Entry 3HC6 (X-ray diffraction, 3.20 A resolution); this record covers chains A and B.

Chain A:
Name: Bile acid receptor
Organism: Homo sapiens
Notes: fragment: Ligand Binding Domain
UniProt: Q96RI1 (NR1H4_HUMAN); residues 243-472 here correspond to UniProt positions 257-486 (UniProt number = residue number + 14)
Sequence (232 residues; row label = number of the first residue in the row):
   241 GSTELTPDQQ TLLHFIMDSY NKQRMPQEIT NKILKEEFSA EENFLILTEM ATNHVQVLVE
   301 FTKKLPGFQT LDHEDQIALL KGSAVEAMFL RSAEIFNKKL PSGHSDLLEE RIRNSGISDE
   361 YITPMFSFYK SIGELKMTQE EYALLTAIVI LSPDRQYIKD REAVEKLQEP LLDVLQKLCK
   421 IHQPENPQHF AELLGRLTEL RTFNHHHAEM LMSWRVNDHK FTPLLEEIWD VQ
Unresolved in the structure: 241-242
Construct notes: expression tag (241-242); conflict Glu432 (Cys446 in Q96RI1), Glu466 (Cys480 in Q96RI1)
Small-molecule neighbours: 088 (3-[(5-{[3-(2,6-dichlorophenyl)-5-(1-methylethyl)isoxazol-4-yl]methoxy}-1H-indol-1-yl)methyl]benzoic acid): Arg264, Met265, Thr270, Phe284, Leu287, Thr288, Met290, Ala291, His294, Val325, Met328, Phe329, Arg331, Ser332, Ile335, Ser342, Leu348, Ile352, Ile357, Met365, Tyr369, His447, Trp454, Phe461, Leu465, Trp469
Curated features (UniProtKB/Swiss-Prot):
  - binding site (chenodeoxycholate): Arg331, Tyr361, Tyr369, His447
  - modified residue: Thr442 (Phosphothreonine)
  - cross-link: Lys275 (Glycyl lysine isopeptide (Lys-Gly) (interchain with G-Cter in SUMO1))

Chain B:
Name: Nuclear receptor coactivator 1
Notes: fragment: LXXLL Motif
UniProt: Q15788 (NCOA1_HUMAN); numbering as in UniProt (aligned over 741-761)
Sequence (21 residues; row label = number of the first residue in the row):
   741 KESKDHQLLR YLLDKDEKDL R
Unresolved in the structure: 741-744, 756-761
Curated features (UniProtKB/Swiss-Prot):
  - motif: Leu749 to Leu753 (LXXLL motif 5)

Chain A / chain B interface:
Residue-residue contacts - 14 pairs, chain A then chain B:
  Val299(A) - Leu752(B)
  Phe308(A) - Leu753(B)  hydrophobic
  Ile317(A) - His746(B)
  Ile317(A) - Leu753(B)  hydrophobic
  Leu320(A) - Leu753(B)  hydrophobic
  Lys321(A) - Leu749(B)
  Pro463(A) - Leu748(B)  hydrophobic
  Leu464(A) - Leu748(B)
  Leu464(A) - Leu749(B)  hydrophobic
  Leu464(A) - Leu752(B)  hydrophobic
  Glu467(A) - His746(B)
  Glu467(A) - Gln747(B)
  Glu467(A) - Leu748(B)  hydrogen bond (side chain-backbone)
  Glu467(A) - Leu749(B)  hydrogen bond (side chain-backbone)
Also at the interface, not in a pair above, chain A (11 interface residues in all): His313, Gln316, Ile468
Also at the interface, not in a pair above, chain B (9 interface residues in all): Asp745, Arg750, Asp754

Summary:
11 residues of chain A face 9 of chain B across their interface, with 2 hydrogen bonds. Among the polar pairs
are Glu467(A)-Leu748(B) and Glu467(A)-Leu749(B). Ligands of chain A: compound 088. Curated annotation
(UniProt) lists 4 chenodeoxycholate-binding residues on chain A.
Here chain A is Bile acid receptor (Homo sapiens) and chain B is Nuclear receptor coactivator 1. Entry 3HC6
(FXR with SRC1 and GSK088) was determined by X-ray diffraction together with 3HC5 from the same study.
